Entry 8VD2 (X-ray diffraction, 2.90 A resolution); this record covers chains B and C of the 5 polymer chains in the assembly.

Chain B:
Protein: MHC class II HLA-DQ-beta-1
From: Homo sapiens
UniProtKB: O19707 (O19707_HUMAN); residue numbers follow UniProt; this construct covers 1-192
Chain sequence (192 residues; numbered 1 to 192; the number before each row is that of its first residue):
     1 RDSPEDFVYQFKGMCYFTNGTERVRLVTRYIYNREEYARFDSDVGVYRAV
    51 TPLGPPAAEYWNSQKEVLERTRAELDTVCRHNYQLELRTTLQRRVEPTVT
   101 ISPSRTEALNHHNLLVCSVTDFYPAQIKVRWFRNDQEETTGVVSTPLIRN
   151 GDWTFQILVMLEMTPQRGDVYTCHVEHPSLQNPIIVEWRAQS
Unresolved in the structure: 1-2, 106-112, 166-168, 190-192
Cystine bridges: Cys15-Cys79, Cys117-Cys173

Chain C:
Protein: Hybrid insulin peptide (HIP; InsC8-15-IAPP23-29 )
From: Homo sapiens
Chain sequence (15 residues; row label = number of the first residue in the row; numbers below 1 keep their minus sign (Gly-2 is residue -2)):
    -2 GQVELGGGTPIESCQ
Unresolved in the structure: 12

Chain B / chain C interface:
Residue-residue contacts (17; chain B residue first):
  Phe11(B) - Gly4(C)
  Phe11(B) - Gly5(C)
  Tyr30(B) - Pro7(C)
  Tyr37(B) - Glu9(C)  hydrogen bond
  Ala57(B) - Glu9(C)
  Tyr60(B) - Ile8(C)
  Tyr60(B) - Glu9(C)
  Tyr60(B) - Ser10(C)
  Trp61(B) - Pro7(C)
  Trp61(B) - Ile8(C)  hydrogen bond (side chain-backbone)
  Trp61(B) - Glu9(C)
  Glu74(B) - Gly4(C)
  Glu74(B) - Gly5(C)  hydrogen bond (side chain-backbone)
  Val78(B) - Leu2(C)
  Val78(B) - Gly3(C)
  Asn82(B) - Glu1(C)  hydrogen bond
  Asn82(B) - Leu2(C)  hydrogen bond (side chain-backbone)
Interface residues without a listed pair, chain B (13 interface residues in all): Tyr9, Tyr47, Val67, Leu85
Interface residues without a listed pair, chain C (10 interface residues in all): Thr6

Summary:
The interface between chain B and chain C involves 13 residues on one side and 10 on the other, with 5
hydrogen bonds. Polar contacts include Tyr37(B)-Glu9(C), Trp61(B)-Ile8(C) and Glu74(B)-Gly5(C).
Here chain B is MHC class II HLA-DQ-beta-1 and chain C is Hybrid insulin peptide (HIP; InsC8-15-IAPP23-29 ),
both from Homo sapiens. Entry 8VD2 (Human TCR ET650-4 in complex with DQ8-InsC8-15-IAPP1) was determined by
X-ray diffraction together with 8VCX, 8VCY, 8VD0, 8VDD and 8VDU from the same study.
